PDB entry 7L2M | electron microscopy, 3.84 A resolution | chains A and F of the 6 polymer chains in the assembly

[Chain A]
Name: Transient receptor potential cation channel subfamily V member 1
Organism: Rattus norvegicus
UniProt: O35433 (TRPV1_RAT); residues 2-838 here = UniProt positions 2-838
Amino-acid sequence (842 residues; row label = number of the first residue in the row; numbers below 1 keep their minus sign (Gly-3 is residue -3)):
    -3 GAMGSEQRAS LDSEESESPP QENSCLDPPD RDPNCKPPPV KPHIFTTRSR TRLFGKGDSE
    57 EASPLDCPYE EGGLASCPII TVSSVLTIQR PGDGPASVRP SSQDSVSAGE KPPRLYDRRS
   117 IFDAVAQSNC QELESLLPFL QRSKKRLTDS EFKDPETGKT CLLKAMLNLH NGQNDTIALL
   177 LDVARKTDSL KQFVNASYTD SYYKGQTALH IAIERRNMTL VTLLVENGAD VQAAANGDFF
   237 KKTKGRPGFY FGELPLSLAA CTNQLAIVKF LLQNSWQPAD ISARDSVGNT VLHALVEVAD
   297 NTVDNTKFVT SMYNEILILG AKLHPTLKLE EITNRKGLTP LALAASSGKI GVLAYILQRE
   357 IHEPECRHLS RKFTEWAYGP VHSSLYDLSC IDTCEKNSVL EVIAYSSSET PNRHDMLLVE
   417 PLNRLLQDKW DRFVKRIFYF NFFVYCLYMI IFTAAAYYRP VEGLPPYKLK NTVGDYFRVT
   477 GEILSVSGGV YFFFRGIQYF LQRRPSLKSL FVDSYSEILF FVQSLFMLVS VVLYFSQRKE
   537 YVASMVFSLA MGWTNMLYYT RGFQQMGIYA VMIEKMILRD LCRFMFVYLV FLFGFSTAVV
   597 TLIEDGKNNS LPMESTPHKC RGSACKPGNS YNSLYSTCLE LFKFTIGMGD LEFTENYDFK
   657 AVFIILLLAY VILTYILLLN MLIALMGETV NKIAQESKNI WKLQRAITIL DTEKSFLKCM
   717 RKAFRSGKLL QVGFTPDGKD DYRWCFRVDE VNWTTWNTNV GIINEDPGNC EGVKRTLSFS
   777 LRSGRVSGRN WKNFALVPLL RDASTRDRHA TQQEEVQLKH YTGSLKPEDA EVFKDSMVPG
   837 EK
Disordered / not traced: -3 to 279, 602-625, 750-838
Differences from the reference sequence: expression tag (-3 to 1)
UniProt features mapped onto this chain:
  - region: Glu684 to Phe712 (AD), Glu767 to Thr801 (Interaction with calmodulin), Leu777 to Leu792 (Required for PIP2-mediated channel inhibition)
  - motif: Gly643 to Asp646 (Selectivity filter)
  - binding site (ATP): Arg115, Lys155, Lys160, Asn164, Tyr199 to Gln202, Glu210, Arg211
  - binding site (resiniferatoxin): Tyr511, Ser512, Thr550, Arg557
  - binding site (Na(+)): Gly643
  - binding site (Ca(2+)): Asp646
  - modified residue: Ser116 (Phosphoserine), Thr144 (Phosphothreonine), Thr370 (Phosphothreonine), Ser502 (Phosphoserine), Thr704 (Phosphothreonine), Ser774 (Phosphoserine), Ser800 (Phosphoserine), Ser820 (Phosphoserine)
  - glycosylation: Asn604 (N-linked (GlcNAc...) asparagine)
From the paper describing this entry:
  - conformationally variable residues (helix shift): Ile679

[Chain F]
Name: Tau-theraphotoxin-Hs1a
Organism: Cyriopagopus schmidti
UniProt: P0CH43 (DKTX_CYRSC); numbering as in UniProt (aligned over 1-75)
Amino-acid sequence (76 residues; each row starts with the number of its first residue; numbering starts at 0):
     0 MDCAKEGEVC SWGKKCCDLD NFYCPMEFIP HCKKYKPYVP VTTNCAKEGE VCGWGSKCCH
    60 GLDCPLAFIP YCEKYR
Disordered / not traced: 0
Disulfide bonds: Cys2-Cys16, Cys9-Cys23, Cys15-Cys31, Cys44-Cys58, Cys51-Cys63, Cys57-Cys71
Differences from the reference sequence: initiating methionine (0)
UniProt features mapped onto this chain:
  - site: Trp11 (Interacts with TRPV1 (reaches into the void formed by S4, S6 and pore-helix)), Met25 (Important residue for activation of TRPV1), Phe27 (Interacts with TRPV1 (reaches into the void formed by S4, S6 and pore-helix)), Trp53 (Interacts with TRPV1 (reaches into the void formed by S4, S6 and pore-helix)), Leu65 (Important residue for activation of TRPV1), Phe67 (Interacts with TRPV1 (reaches into the void formed by S4, S6 and pore-helix))

[Chain A / chain F interface]
Pairs across the interface (11; chain A residue first):
  Phe649(A) - Met25(F)  hydrophobic
  Asn652(A) - Lys14(F)
  Asn652(A) - Leu18(F)
  Asp654(A) - Lys13(F)
  Asp654(A) - Lys14(F)  salt bridge
  Phe655(A) - Ser10(F)  hydrogen bond (backbone-backbone)
  Phe655(A) - Trp11(F)
  Phe655(A) - Gly12(F)
  Lys656(A) - Ser10(F)  hydrogen bond (backbone-backbone)
  Ala657(A) - Ser10(F)  hydrogen bond (backbone-backbone)
  Ala657(A) - Trp11(F)
Interface residues without a listed pair, chain A (7 interface residues in all): Val658

[In short]
Chain A and chain F each contribute 7 residues to their interface; the contacts include 3 hydrogen bonds and 1
salt bridge. Polar contacts include Asp654(A)-Lys14(F), Phe655(A)-Ser10(F) and Lys656(A)-Ser10(F). Curated
annotation (UniProt) lists 10 ATP-binding residues, 4 resiniferatoxin-binding residues, Na+-binding residue
Gly643(A) and Ca2+-binding residue Asp646(A) on chain A. The paper reports conformational variability at
Ile679(A).
Here chain A is Transient receptor potential cation channel subfamily V member 1 (Rattus norvegicus) and chain
F is Tau-theraphotoxin-Hs1a (Cyriopagopus schmidti). Entry 7L2M (Cryo-EM structure of DkTx/RTX-bound
full-length TRPV1) was determined by electron microscopy together with 7L2R, 7L2T and 7L2U from the same
study.
